Entry 3UD9 (X-ray diffraction, 2.34 A resolution); this record covers chain A.

# Chain A
Molecule: Heparin-binding growth factor 1
From: Homo sapiens
Reference sequence: P05230 (FGF1_HUMAN); residues 1-140 here correspond to UniProt positions 16-155 (UniProt number = residue number + 15)
Chain sequence (141 residues; row label = number of the first residue in the row; numbering starts at 0):
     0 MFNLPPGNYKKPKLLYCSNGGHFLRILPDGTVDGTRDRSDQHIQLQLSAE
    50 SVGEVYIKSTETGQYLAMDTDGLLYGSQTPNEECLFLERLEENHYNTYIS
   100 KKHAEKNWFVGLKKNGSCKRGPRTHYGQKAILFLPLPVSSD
Disordered / not traced: 0-10, 139-140
Construct notes: expression tag (0)
Curated features (UniProtKB/Swiss-Prot):
  - region: Lys112 to Lys128 (Heparin-binding)
  - motif: Lys9 to Lys12 (Nuclear localization signal)
  - binding site (heparin): Asn18
Reported in the primary citation:
  - binding site for 1-O-methyl-2-O-sulfo-iduronic acid: Asn18, Lys113, Gln127, Lys128
  - binding site for n,O6-disulfo-glucosamine: Asn18, Lys113, Lys118

# Summary
Curated annotation (UniProt) lists heparin-binding residue Asn18. From the paper: a binding site for
1-O-methyl-2-O-sulfo-iduronic acid at Asn18, Lys113 and Gln127 among others; a binding site for
n,O6-disulfo-glucosamine at Asn18, Lys113 and Lys118.
Chain A is Heparin-binding growth factor 1 (Homo sapiens); the structure, Crystal Structure Analysis of
FGF1-Disaccharide(NI23) complex, was determined by X-ray diffraction (same publication as 3UD7, 3UD8 and
3UDA).
